8HH4 - chains D and G of the 7 polymer chains in the assembly; structure by electron microscopy, 3.10 A resolution.

== Chain D ==
Molecule: ATP synthase subunit beta
Source organism: Bacillus sp. PS3
Notes: EC 7.1.2.2
UniProtKB: A0A0M4U1P9 (A0A0M4U1P9_BACP3); numbering as in UniProt (aligned over 1-473)
Chain sequence (484 residues; each row starts with the number of its first residue; numbers below 1 keep their minus sign (Met-10 is residue -10)):
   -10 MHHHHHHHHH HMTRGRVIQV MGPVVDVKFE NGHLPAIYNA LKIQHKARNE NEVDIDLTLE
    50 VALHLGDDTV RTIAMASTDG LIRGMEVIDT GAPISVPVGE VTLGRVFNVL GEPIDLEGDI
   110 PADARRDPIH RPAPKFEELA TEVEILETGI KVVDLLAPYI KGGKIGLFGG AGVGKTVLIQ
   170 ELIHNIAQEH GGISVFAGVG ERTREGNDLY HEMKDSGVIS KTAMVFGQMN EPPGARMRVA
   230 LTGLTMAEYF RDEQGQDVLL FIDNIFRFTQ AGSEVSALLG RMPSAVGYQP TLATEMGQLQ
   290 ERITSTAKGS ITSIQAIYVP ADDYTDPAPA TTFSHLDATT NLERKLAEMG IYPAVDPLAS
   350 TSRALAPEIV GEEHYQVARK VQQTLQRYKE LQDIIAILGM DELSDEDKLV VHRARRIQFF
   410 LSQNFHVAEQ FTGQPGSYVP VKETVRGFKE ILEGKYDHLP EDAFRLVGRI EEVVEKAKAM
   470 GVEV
Disordered / not traced: -10 to 0, 472-473
Sequence notes: initiating methionine (-10); expression tag (-9 to 0)
Bound ions: Mg2+: Thr165 (together with ADP, phosphate ion)
Residues lining bound ligands: ADP (adenosine-5'-diphosphate): Gly159, Ala160, Gly161, Val162, Gly163, Lys164, Thr165, Val166, Tyr341, Phe414, Ala417, Phe420, Thr421

== Chain G ==
Molecule: ATP synthase gamma chain
Source organism: Bacillus sp. PS3
UniProtKB: A0A0M4TPJ7 (A0A0M4TPJ7_BACP3); residues 1-285 here = UniProt positions 1-285
Chain sequence (285 residues; row label = number of the first residue in the row):
     1 MASLRDIKTR INATKKTSQI TKAMEMVSTS KLNRAEQNAK SFVPYMEKIQ EVVANVALGA
    61 GGASHPMLVS RPVKKTGYLV ITSDRGLAGA YNSNVLRLVY QTIQKRHASP DEYAIIVIGR
   121 VGLSFFRKRN MPVILDITRL PDQPSFADIK EIARKTVGLF ADGTFDELYM YYNHYVSAIQ
   181 QEVTERKLLP LTDLAENKQR TVYEFEPSQE EILDVLLPQY AESLIYGALL DAKASEHAAR
   241 MTAMKNATDN ANELIRTLTL SYNRARQAAI TQEITEIVAG ANALQ
Disordered / not traced: 1, 285

== How chain D and chain G interact ==
Residue-residue contacts (11):
  Met271(D) with Ile277(G), hydrophobic; Ala281(G), hydrophobic
  Pro272(D) with Ile277(G)
  Ser273(D) with Glu273(G)
  Val275(D) with Glu273(G)
  Ala310(D) with Arg5(G)
  Ile386(D) with Met24(G), hydrophobic; Arg85(G)
  Leu387(D) with Arg85(G)
  Gly388(D) with Arg85(G)
  Asp390(D) with Arg139(G), salt bridge
Also at the interface, not in a pair above, chain D (10 interface residues in all): Gly276
Also at the interface, not in a pair above, chain G (8 interface residues in all): Ile20

== In short ==
The interface between chain D and chain G involves 10 residues on one side and 8 on the other, with 1 salt
bridge. Its one salt-bridged contact is Asp390(D)-Arg139(G). Ligands of chain D: ADP.
Here chain D is ATP synthase subunit beta and chain G is ATP synthase gamma chain, both from Bacillus sp. PS3.
Entry 8HH4 (F1 domain of FoF1-ATPase from Bacillus PS3,101 degrees, highATP) was determined by electron
microscopy, deposited together with 8HH1, 8HH2, 8HH3, 8HH5, 8HH6, 8HH7 and 5 further entries.
